8RYP - chains A and D of the 5 polymer chains in the assembly; structure by X-ray diffraction, 1.81 A resolution.

# Chain A
Name: HLA class I histocompatibility antigen, A alpha chain
Organism: Homo sapiens
UniProtKB: P04439 (HLAA_HUMAN); residues 1-275 here correspond to UniProt positions 25-299 (UniProt number = residue number + 24)
Sequence (276 residues; numbered 1 to 276; the number before each row is that of its first residue):
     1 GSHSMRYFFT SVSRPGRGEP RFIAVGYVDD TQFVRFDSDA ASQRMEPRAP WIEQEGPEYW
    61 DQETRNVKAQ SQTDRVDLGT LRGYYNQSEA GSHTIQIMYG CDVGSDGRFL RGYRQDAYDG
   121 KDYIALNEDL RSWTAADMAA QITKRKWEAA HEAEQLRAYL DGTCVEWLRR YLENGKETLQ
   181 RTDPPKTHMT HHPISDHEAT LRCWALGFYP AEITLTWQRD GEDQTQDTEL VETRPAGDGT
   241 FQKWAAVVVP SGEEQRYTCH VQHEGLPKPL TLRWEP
Disulfide bonds: C101-C164, C203-C259
Sequence notes: expression tag (276)
UniProt features mapped onto this chain:
  - region: E275 (Connecting peptide)
  - binding site (a peptide antigen): Y7, T73, Y84, D116, T143, K146, Y159, Y171
  - modified residue: Y59 (Sulfotyrosine)
  - glycosylation: N86 (N-linked (GlcNAc...) asparagine)

# Chain D
Name: TCR alpha
Organism: Homo sapiens
Sequence (200 residues; each row starts with the number of its first residue):
     1 MKQEVTQIPA ALSVPEGENL VLNCSFTDSA IYNLQWFRQD PGKGLTSLLL IQSSQREQTS
    61 GRLNASLDKS SGRSTLYIAA SQPGDSATYL CAVRQRGSQG NLIFGKGTKL SVKPNIQNPD
   121 PAVYQLRDSK SSDKSVCLFT DFDSQTNVSQ SKDSDVYITD KCVLDMRSMD FKSNSAVAWS
   181 NKSDFACANA FNNSIIPEDT
Unresolved in the structure: 131-132, 193-200
Disulfide bonds: C24-C91, C137-C187

# How chain A and chain D interact
Residue-residue contacts (12):
  Q62(A) with G97(D)
  R65(A) with G97(D), hydrogen bond (side chain-backbone); S98(D)
  N66(A) with G97(D), hydrogen bond (side chain-backbone); Q99(D), hydrogen bond
  A69(A) with Q99(D)
  H151(A) with Q52(D), hydrogen bond
  Q155(A) with Y32(D), hydrogen bond (side chain-backbone); Q52(D), hydrogen bond; S53(D); R96(D), hydrogen bond
  A158(A) with R96(D)
Also at the interface, not in a pair above, chain A (8 interface residues in all): E154
Also at the interface, not in a pair above, chain D (9 interface residues in all): S54, Q55

# Overview
8 residues of chain A and 9 residues of chain D are in contact; the contacts include 7 hydrogen bonds. Among
the polar pairs are R65(A)-G97(D), N66(A)-G97(D) and N66(A)-Q99(D). UniProt lists 8 peptide antigen-binding
residues on chain A.
Chain A is HLA class I histocompatibility antigen, A alpha chain and chain D is TCR alpha, both from Homo
sapiens; the structure, Structure of S8 TCR in complex with HLA-A*03:01 bound to ELFSYLIEK peptide, was
determined by X-ray diffraction, deposited together with 8RYM, 8RYN, 8RYO and 8RYQ.
